2ZFP - chains L and H of the 3 polymer chains in the assembly; structure by X-ray diffraction, 2.25 A resolution.

[Chain L]
Protein: Thrombin light chain
From: Homo sapiens
Notes: EC 3.4.21.5
Reference sequence: P00734 (THRB_HUMAN); residues 1-14 here correspond to UniProt positions 336-349 (UniProt number = residue number + 335)
Sequence (36 residues; each row starts with the number of its first residue; a row labelled like 14A-14N holds insertion residues (14A, then the next letters in order)):
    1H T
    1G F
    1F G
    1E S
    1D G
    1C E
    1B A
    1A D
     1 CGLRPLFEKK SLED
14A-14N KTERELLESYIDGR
Disordered / not traced: 1H, 1G, 1F, 1E, 1D, 14L-14N
Curated features (UniProtKB/Swiss-Prot):
  - site: Arg14N (Cleavage)

[Chain H]
Protein: Thrombin heavy chain
From: Homo sapiens
Notes: EC 3.4.21.5
Reference sequence: P00734 (THRB_HUMAN); the construct lacks a stretch of the UniProt sequence and is renumbered around it, so the offset changes along the chain: 16-36 = UniProt 364-384; 37-60 = UniProt 386-409; 61-77 = UniProt 419-435; 78-97 = UniProt 437-456; 7 more segments
Sequence (259 residues; numbered 16 to 247 plus 28 insertion-coded residues; 1 number in that range is skipped by the numbering (no residue carries it; nothing is unmodelled there); the number before each row is that of its first residue; a row labelled like 60A-60I holds insertion residues (60A, then the next letters in order)):
    16 IVEGSDAEIG MSPWQVMLFR K
   36A S
    37 PQELLCGASL ISDRWVLTAA HCLL
60A-60I YPPWDKNFT
    61 ENDLLVRIGK HSRTRYE
   77A R
    78 NIEKISMLEK IYIHPRYNWR
   97A E
    98 NLDRDIALMK LKKPVAFSDY IHPVCLPDRE TA
129A-129C ASL
   130 LQAGYKGRVT GWGNLKETWT
149A-149E ANVGK
   150 GQPSVLQVVN LPIVERPVCK DSTRIRITDN MFCAG
  184A Y
   185 KP
186A-186D DEGK
   187 RGDACEGDSG GPFVMKSP
204A-204B FN
   205 NRWYQMGIVS WGE
   219 GCD
  221A R
   222 DGKYGFYTHV FRLKKWIQKV IDQFGE
Disordered / not traced: 148-149, 149A-149E, 247
Cystine bridges: Cys42-Cys58, Cys168-Cys182, Cys191-Cys220
Residues lining bound ligands: 19U (1-[(2R)-2-aminobutanoyl]-N-(3-chlorobenzyl)-L-prolinamide): His57, Tyr60A, Trp60D, Leu99, Asp189, Ala190, Cys191, Glu192, Ser195, Val213, Ser214, Trp215, Gly216, Glu217, Gly219, Cys220, Gly226, Phe227, Tyr228
Curated features (UniProtKB/Swiss-Prot):
  - region: Ala183 to Val200 (High affinity receptor-binding region which is also known as the TP508 peptide)
  - active site (Charge relay system): His57, Asp102, Ser195
  - glycosylation: Asn60G (N-linked (GlcNAc...) (complex) asparagine)

[How chain L and chain H interact]
Contacting residue pairs (60; chain L residue first):
  Cys1(L) - Pro120(H)
  Cys1(L) - Val121(H)
  Cys1(L) - Cys122(H)  disulfide
  Cys1(L) - Arg206(H)  hydrogen bond (backbone-side chain)
  Asp1A(L) - His119(H)  hydrogen bond (backbone-side chain)
  Asp1A(L) - Arg206(H)
  Ala1B(L) - Arg206(H)  hydrogen bond (backbone-side chain)
  Glu1C(L) - Ile47(H)
  Glu1C(L) - Ser48(H)
  Glu1C(L) - Asp49(H)  hydrogen bond (side chain-backbone)
  Glu1C(L) - Phe114(H)
  Gly2(L) - Pro120(H)  hydrogen bond (backbone-backbone)
  Gly2(L) - Val121(H)
  Gly2(L) - Cys122(H)
  Gly2(L) - Arg206(H)
  Gly2(L) - Trp207(H)  hydrogen bond (backbone-backbone)
  Leu3(L) - His119(H)  hydrogen bond (backbone-side chain)
  Leu3(L) - Asn205(H)
  Leu3(L) - Arg206(H)
  Arg4(L) - Gly25(H)
  Arg4(L) - Met26(H)  hydrogen bond (side chain-backbone)
  Arg4(L) - Pro28(H)
  Arg4(L) - Trp29(H)
  Arg4(L) - Arg137(H)
  Arg4(L) - Trp207(H)
  Pro5(L) - Ser115(H)
  Pro5(L) - Asp116(H)
  Pro5(L) - His119(H)
  Leu6(L) - Asp116(H)
  Phe7(L) - Glu23(H)
  Phe7(L) - Ile24(H)
  Phe7(L) - Gly25(H)
  Phe7(L) - Met26(H)
  Glu8(L) - Lys202(H)  salt bridge
  Glu8(L) - Asn205(H)
  Glu8(L) - Trp207(H)  hydrogen bond
  Asp14(L) - Glu23(H)
  Asp14(L) - Met26(H)
  Asp14(L) - Arg137(H)  salt bridge
  Asp14(L) - Trp207(H)
  Lys14A(L) - Glu23(H)  hydrogen bond (backbone-side chain)
  Thr14B(L) - Arg137(H)  hydrogen bond
  Thr14B(L) - Asn159(H)  hydrogen bond
  Glu14C(L) - Arg137(H)
  Glu14C(L) - Lys202(H)  salt bridge
  Glu14E(L) - Lys135(H)  salt bridge
  Glu14E(L) - Asn159(H)  hydrogen bond
  Glu14E(L) - Tyr184A(H)  hydrogen bond
  Leu14F(L) - Lys135(H)
  Leu14F(L) - Asn159(H)
  Leu14F(L) - Trp207(H)  hydrophobic
  Ser14I(L) - Gly133(H)
  Ser14I(L) - Tyr134(H)
  Ser14I(L) - Lys135(H)  hydrogen bond (side chain-backbone)
  Tyr14J(L) - Tyr134(H)  hydrophobic
  Tyr14J(L) - Lys135(H)  hydrogen bond (side chain-backbone)
  Tyr14J(L) - Met201(H)
  Tyr14J(L) - Lys202(H)  hydrogen bond (side chain-backbone)
  Tyr14J(L) - Pro204(H)
  Ile14K(L) - Tyr134(H)
Interface residues without a listed pair, chain L (22 interface residues in all): Glu13, Leu14G
Interface residues without a listed pair, chain H (32 interface residues in all): Tyr117, Leu129C, Gly136, Lys186D
Cross-chain cystine bridges: Cys1(L)-Cys122(H)

[Overview]
22 residues of chain L and 32 residues of chain H are in contact, with 1 disulfide bond, 17 hydrogen bonds and
4 salt bridges. Among the polar pairs are Glu8(L)-Lys202(H), Glu14E(L)-Lys135(H) and Asp14(L)-Arg137(H).
Ligands of chain H: compound 19U.
Here chain L is Thrombin light chain and chain H is Thrombin heavy chain, both from Homo sapiens. Entry 2ZFP
(Thrombin Inibition) was determined by X-ray diffraction, deposited together with 2ZC9, 2ZDA, 2ZGX, 2ZO3,
3DHK, 3DUX and 3F68.
